8JPF - chains L and R; structure by electron microscopy, 3.02 A resolution.

Chain L:
Protein: NTS
Sequence (6 residues; numbered 8 to 13; the number before each row is that of its first residue):
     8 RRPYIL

Chain R:
Protein: Neurotensin receptor type 1
Source organism: Homo sapiens
Reference sequence: P30989 (NTR1_HUMAN); residue numbers follow UniProt; this construct covers 1-418
Sequence (418 residues; row label = number of the first residue in the row):
     1 MRLNSSAPGTPGTPAADPFQRAQAGLEEALLAPGFGNASGNASERVLAAP
    51 SSELDVNTDIYSKVLVTAVYLALFVVGTVGNTVTAFTLARKKSLQSLQST
   101 VHYHLGSLALSDLLTLLLAMPVELYNFIWVHHPWAFGDAGCRGYYFLRDA
   151 CTYATALNVASLSVERYLAICHPFKAKTLMSRSRTKKFISAIWLASALLA
   201 VPMLFTMGEQNRSADGQHAGGLVCTPTIHTATVKVVIQVNTFMSFIFPMV
   251 VISVLNTIIANKLTVMVRQAAEQGQVCTVGGEHSTFSMAIEPGRVQALRH
   301 GVRVLRAVVIAFVVCWLPYHVRRLMFCYISDEQWTPFLYDFYHYFYMVTN
   351 ALFYVSSTINPILYNLVSANFRHIFLATLACLCPVWRRRRKRPAFSRKAD
   401 SVSSNHTLSSNATRETLY
Unresolved in the structure: 1-50, 89-99, 272-290, 379-418
Swiss-Prot annotation at these positions:
  - region: V321 to Y344 (Neurotensin binding)
  - lipidation (S-palmitoyl cysteine): C381, C383
  - glycosylation (N-linked (GlcNAc...) asparagine): N4, N37, N41

Interface between chain L and chain R:
Contacting residue pairs - 30 pairs, chain L then chain R:
  R8(L) - E53(R)
  R8(L) - W334(R)
  R8(L) - P336(R)
  R8(L) - Y339(R)
  R9(L) - F326(R)  hydrogen bond (side chain-backbone)
  R9(L) - C327(R)
  R9(L) - I329(R)  hydrogen bond (side chain-backbone)
  R9(L) - W334(R)
  R9(L) - Y339(R)
  P10(L) - F326(R)
  P10(L) - W334(R)  hydrophobic
  P10(L) - Y339(R)
  P10(L) - Y342(R)  hydrophobic
  P10(L) - H343(R)
  Y11(L) - L54(R)  hydrogen bond (side chain-backbone)
  Y11(L) - V56(R)
  Y11(L) - H132(R)
  Y11(L) - C224(R)
  Y11(L) - T225(R)  hydrogen bond (backbone-side chain)
  Y11(L) - Y339(R)
  I12(L) - F127(R)
  I12(L) - Y342(R)  hydrogen bond (backbone-side chain)
  I12(L) - Y346(R)  hydrophobic
  L13(L) - Y145(R)  hydrogen bond (backbone-side chain)
  L13(L) - M207(R)  hydrophobic
  L13(L) - I237(R)  hydrophobic
  L13(L) - R322(R)  hydrogen bond (backbone-side chain)
  L13(L) - F326(R)  hydrophobic
  L13(L) - Y342(R)
  L13(L) - Y346(R)  hydrogen bond (backbone-side chain)
Also at the interface, not in a pair above, chain R (25 interface residues in all): D55, R212, V223, P226, R323

In short:
6 residues of chain L and 25 residues of chain R are in contact, with 8 hydrogen bonds. Among the polar pairs
are R9(L)-F326(R), R9(L)-I329(R) and Y11(L)-L54(R).
Here chain L is NTS and chain R is Neurotensin receptor type 1 (Homo sapiens). Entry 8JPF (Focused refiment
structure of NTSR1 in NTSR1-GRK2-Galpha(q) complexes) was determined by electron microscopy, deposited
together with 8JPB, 8JPC, 8JPD and 8JPE.
